Entry 8VKZ (X-ray diffraction, 2.13 A resolution); this record covers chains A and B of the 4 polymer chains in the assembly.

[Chain A (and B)]
Protein: Glucocorticoid receptor
Organism: Homo sapiens
Notes: chain B of this document is another copy of the same molecule, construct and numbering; everything in this record applies to it too
UniProtKB: P04150 (GCR_HUMAN); numbering as in UniProt (aligned over 528-777)
Sequence (252 residues; row label = number of the first residue in the row):
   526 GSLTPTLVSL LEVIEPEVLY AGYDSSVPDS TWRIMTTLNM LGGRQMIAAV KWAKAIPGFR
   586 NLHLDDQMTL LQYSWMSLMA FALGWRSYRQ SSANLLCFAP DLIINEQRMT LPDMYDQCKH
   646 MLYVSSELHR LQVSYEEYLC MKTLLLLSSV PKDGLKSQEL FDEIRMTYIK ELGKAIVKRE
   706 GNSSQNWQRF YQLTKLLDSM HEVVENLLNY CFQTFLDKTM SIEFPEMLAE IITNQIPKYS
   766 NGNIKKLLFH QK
Disordered / not traced: 526-528, 634-636, 703-708 (chain B: 526-527, 632-636, 704-709, 777)
Construct notes: expression tag (526-527); engineered mutation M571 (Val in P04150), S602 (Phe in P04150), D638 (Cys in P04150)
Small-molecule neighbours: A1ACE ((4aR,4bS,5R,6aS,6bS,8R,9aR,10aR,10bR)-8-{4-[(3-aminophenyl)methyl]phenyl}-5-hydroxy-6b-(hydroxyacetyl)-4a,6a-dimethyl-4a,4b,5,6,6a,6b,9a,10,10a,10b,11,12-dodecahydro-2H,8H-naphtho[2',1':4,5]indeno[1,2-d][1,3]dioxol-2-one): I559, M560, L563, N564, L566, G567, Q570, W600, M601, M604, A605, L608, R611, L621, F623, I629, E631, M639, Q642, C643, M646, L732, Y735, C736, T739, I747, F749, L753

[Chain A / chain B interface]
Residue-residue contacts (105; chain A residue first):
  T529(A) - K699(B)
  P530(A) - E696(B)
  T531(A) - E696(B)  hydrogen bond (backbone-side chain)
  L532(A) - P582(B)  hydrophobic
  L532(A) - T692(B)
  L532(A) - Y693(B)  hydrophobic
  L532(A) - E696(B)  hydrogen bond (backbone-side chain)
  V533(A) - E661(B)
  V533(A) - L664(B)
  V533(A) - C665(B)  hydrophobic
  V533(A) - E696(B)  hydrogen bond (backbone-side chain)
  L536(A) - L664(B)
  L536(A) - C665(B)
  L536(A) - T668(B)
  E537(A) - Y660(B)
  E537(A) - E661(B)
  E537(A) - L664(B)
  I539(A) - W577(B)
  I539(A) - A580(B)
  I539(A) - I581(B)  hydrophobic
  E540(A) - Y660(B)
  E540(A) - Y663(B)
  E540(A) - L664(B)
  E540(A) - K667(B)  salt bridge
  P541(A) - W577(B)
  V543(A) - R611(B)
  V543(A) - P625(B)  hydrophobic
  L544(A) - L566(B)  hydrophobic
  L544(A) - R569(B)
  L544(A) - Q570(B)
  L544(A) - A624(B)
  L544(A) - P625(B)
  Y545(A) - L566(B)
  Y545(A) - R569(B)  hydrogen bond (backbone-side chain)
  Y545(A) - A624(B)
  Y545(A) - P625(B)  hydrophobic
  Y545(A) - D626(B)
  A546(A) - T562(B)
  A546(A) - L566(B)  hydrophobic
  A546(A) - A624(B)
  A546(A) - D626(B)  hydrogen bond (backbone-side chain)
  A546(A) - L627(B)  hydrophobic
  G547(A) - D626(B)  hydrogen bond (backbone-side chain)
  Y548(A) - R558(B)
  Y548(A) - I559(B)  hydrophobic
  Y548(A) - D626(B)  hydrogen bond (backbone-side chain)
  D549(A) - R558(B)  hydrogen bond (backbone-side chain)
  V552(A) - R558(B)  hydrogen bond (backbone-side chain)
  D554(A) - D554(B)
  D554(A) - S555(B)
  D554(A) - R558(B)  salt bridge
  S555(A) - D554(B)
  W557(A) - R558(B)
  W557(A) - T562(B)
  R558(A) - Y548(B)
  R558(A) - D549(B)  hydrogen bond (side chain-backbone)
  R558(A) - V552(B)  hydrogen bond (side chain-backbone)
  R558(A) - D554(B)  salt bridge
  R558(A) - W557(B)
  I559(A) - Y548(B)  hydrophobic
  T562(A) - A546(B)
  T562(A) - W557(B)
  M565(A) - E748(B)
  L566(A) - L544(B)  hydrophobic
  L566(A) - A546(B)  hydrophobic
  R569(A) - L544(B)
  R569(A) - Y545(B)  hydrogen bond (side chain-backbone)
  R569(A) - A546(B)
  Q570(A) - L544(B)
  W577(A) - I539(B)
  W577(A) - P541(B)
  A580(A) - I539(B)
  P582(A) - L532(B)  hydrophobic
  P582(A) - L535(B)  hydrophobic
  R611(A) - V543(B)
  A624(A) - L544(B)
  A624(A) - A546(B)
  P625(A) - V543(B)
  P625(A) - L544(B)
  P625(A) - Y545(B)  hydrophobic
  D626(A) - Y545(B)
  D626(A) - A546(B)  hydrogen bond (side chain-backbone)
  D626(A) - G547(B)  hydrogen bond (side chain-backbone)
  D626(A) - Y548(B)  hydrogen bond (side chain-backbone)
  L627(A) - A546(B)  hydrophobic
  L627(A) - Y548(B)  hydrophobic
  Y660(A) - E537(B)
  Y660(A) - E540(B)
  E661(A) - V533(B)
  E661(A) - E537(B)
  Y663(A) - E540(B)
  L664(A) - L536(B)
  L664(A) - E537(B)
  L664(A) - E540(B)
  C665(A) - V533(B)  hydrophobic
  K667(A) - E540(B)
  T668(A) - L536(B)
  T692(A) - L532(B)
  E696(A) - P530(B)
  E696(A) - T531(B)  hydrogen bond (side chain-backbone)
  E696(A) - L532(B)  hydrogen bond (side chain-backbone)
  E696(A) - V533(B)  hydrogen bond (side chain-backbone)
  K699(A) - T529(B)
  E748(A) - M565(B)
  E751(A) - E751(B)
Other interface residues (no listed pair), chain A (55 interface residues in all): S550, P553, T561, A573, I581, Y693, V702
Other interface residues (no listed pair), chain B (57 interface residues in all): L528, P553, T561, A573, A700, M745

[Summary]
The interface between chain A and chain B involves 55 residues on one side and 57 on the other; the contacts
include 18 hydrogen bonds and 3 salt bridges. Polar contacts include E540(A)-K667(B), D554(A)-R558(B) and
T531(A)-E696(B). Bound to chain A: compound A1ACE.
Chain A and chain B are both Glucocorticoid receptor (Homo sapiens); the structure, Crystal structure of
Glucocorticoid Receptor in complex with an inhibitor, was determined by X-ray diffraction.
